PDB entry 6NMJ | X-ray diffraction, 2.30 A resolution | chain A

# Chain A
Protein: Resistance to inhibitors of cholinesterase 8 homolog A (C. elegans)
Organism: Rattus norvegicus
Reference sequence: B1H241 (B1H241_RAT); residues 1-452 here = UniProt positions 1-452
Sequence (453 residues; each row starts with the number of its first residue; numbering starts at 0):
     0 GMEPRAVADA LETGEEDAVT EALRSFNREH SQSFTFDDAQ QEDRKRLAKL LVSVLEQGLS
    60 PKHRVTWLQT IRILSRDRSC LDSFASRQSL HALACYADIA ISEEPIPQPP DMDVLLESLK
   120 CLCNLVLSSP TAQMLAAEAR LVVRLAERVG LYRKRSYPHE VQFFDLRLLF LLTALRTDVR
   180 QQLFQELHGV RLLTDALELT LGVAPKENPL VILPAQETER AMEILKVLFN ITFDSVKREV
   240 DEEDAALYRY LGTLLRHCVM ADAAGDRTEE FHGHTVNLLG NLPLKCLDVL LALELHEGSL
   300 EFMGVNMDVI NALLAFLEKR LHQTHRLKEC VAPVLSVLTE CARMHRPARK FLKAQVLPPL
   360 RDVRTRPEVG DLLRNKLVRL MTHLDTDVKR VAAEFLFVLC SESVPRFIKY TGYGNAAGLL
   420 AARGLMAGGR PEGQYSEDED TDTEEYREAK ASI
Not modelled in the structure: 102-108, 296-297, 359-363, 426-452
Sequence notes: expression tag (0); engineered mutation Phe232 (Tyr in B1H241)
What the authors report for this chain:
  - mutagenesis - R345Q, K349A: decreased catalytic activity (GEF activity)
  - post-translational modification sites: Ser435, Thr440 (citing earlier work)

# In short
From the paper: R345Q and K349A reduce catalytic activity (GEF activity); modification sites Ser435 and
Thr440.
Chain A is Resistance to inhibitors of cholinesterase 8 homolog A (C. elegans) (Rattus norvegicus); the
structure, Crystal Structure of Rat Ric-8A G alpha binding domain, "Paratone-N Immersed", was determined by
X-ray diffraction together with 6NMG from the same study.
